PDB entry 5H6V | X-ray diffraction, 2.42 A resolution | chains A and B

[Chain A]
Molecule: Genome polyprotein
From: Zika virus
Reference sequence: H8XX12 (H8XX12_ZIKV); aligned to UniProt positions 1411-1461 over residues 45-95 (the alignment contains insertions or deletions, so no single offset holds)
Amino-acid sequence (52 residues; row label = number of the first residue in the row):
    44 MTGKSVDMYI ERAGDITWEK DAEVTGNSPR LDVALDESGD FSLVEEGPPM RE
Not modelled in the structure: 44-49, 88-95
Construct notes: initiating methionine (44)
Small-molecule neighbours: 7HS ((S)-2-acetamido-6-amino-N-((S)-5-guanidino-1-oxopentan-2-yl)hexanamide): S81, G82, D83

[Chain B]
Molecule: Genome polyprotein
From: Zika virus (strain Mr 766)
Reference sequence: H8XX12 (H8XX12_ZIKV); residues 1-177 here correspond to UniProt positions 1497-1673 (UniProt number = residue number + 1496)
Amino-acid sequence (178 residues; each row starts with the number of its first residue; numbering starts at 0):
     0 GSGALWDVPA PKEVKKGETT DGVYRVMTRK LLGSTQVGVG VMQEGVFHTM WHVTKGAALR
    60 SGEGRLDPYW GDVKQDLVSY CGPWKLDAAW DGLSEVQLLA VPPGERAKNI QTLPGIFKTK
   120 DGDIGAVALD YPAGTSGSPI LDKCGRVIGL YGNGVVIKNG SYVSAITQGK REEETPVE
Not modelled in the structure: 0-16, 172-177
Disulfide bonds: C143 forms a disulfide with the same residue of a neighbouring copy of this chain
Glycans and other covalent adducts: compound 7HS linked to S135
Construct notes: expression tag (0); engineered mutation K29 (Arg1525 in H8XX12)
Small-molecule neighbours: 7HS ((S)-2-acetamido-6-amino-N-((S)-5-guanidino-1-oxopentan-2-yl)hexanamide): H51, D75, D129, Y130, P131, A132, Y150, G151, N152, G153, V154, Y161

[Chain A / chain B interface]
Pairs across the interface - 96 pairs, chain A then chain B:
  D50(A) with T27(B); R59(B)
  M51(A) with M26(B); V36(B), hydrophobic; V52(B); T53(B); L58(B); R59(B), hydrogen bond (backbone-backbone)
  Y52(A) with R24(B); V25(B); M26(B), hydrogen bond (backbone-backbone); R28(B), hydrogen bond; S33(B); R59(B)
  I53(A) with Y23(B), hydrophobic; R24(B); M41(B), hydrophobic; R59(B), hydrogen bond (backbone-backbone); S60(B); L65(B), hydrophobic
  E54(A) with Y23(B); R24(B), hydrogen bond (backbone-backbone); M26(B)
  R55(A) with E17(B); T19(B), hydrogen bond (side chain-backbone); D20(B), hydrogen bond (side chain-backbone); G21(B); V22(B); Y23(B)
  A56(A) with V22(B), hydrogen bond (backbone-backbone); Y23(B); R24(B); V100(B), hydrophobic; A106(B)
  G57(A) with G21(B); V22(B), hydrogen bond (backbone-backbone)
  D58(A) with L98(B)
  I59(A) with V22(B), hydrophobic; L98(B), hydrophobic; P138(B), hydrophobic; L140(B), hydrophobic; G144(B); V146(B), hydrophobic
  T60(A) with N108(B), hydrogen bond (backbone-side chain); L140(B)
  W61(A) with E94(B); V95(B); Q96(B); N108(B); Q110(B); L140(B); D141(B); K142(B)
  E62(A) with Q96(B), hydrogen bond (backbone-side chain); N108(B)
  A65(A) with Q96(B); N108(B)
  E66(A) with I109(B); Q110(B), hydrogen bond (backbone-backbone)
  V67(A) with E94(B); Q110(B)
  T68(A) with Q110(B), hydrogen bond (backbone-backbone); T111(B), hydrogen bond (backbone-side chain); L128(B)
  G69(A) with A127(B)
  N70(A) with T111(B); L112(B); A127(B)
  S71(A) with L112(B), hydrogen bond (side chain-backbone); P113(B), hydrogen bond (side chain-backbone); G114(B)
  P72(A) with G114(B); I115(B), hydrogen bond (backbone-backbone); A127(B)
  R73(A) with I115(B)
  L74(A) with I115(B), hydrogen bond (backbone-backbone); F116(B); K117(B), hydrogen bond (backbone-backbone); I156(B), hydrophobic
  D75(A) with K117(B)
  V76(A) with F116(B), hydrophobic; K117(B), hydrogen bond (backbone-backbone); T118(B)
  L78(A) with K73(B)
  D79(A) with K73(B)
  S81(A) with V72(B)
  G82(A) with V72(B); K73(B); N152(B), hydrogen bond (backbone-side chain)
  F84(A) with F116(B), hydrophobic; N152(B); G153(B); V154(B), hydrophobic; A164(B), hydrophobic
  S85(A) with V154(B)
  L86(A) with V155(B)
Also at the interface, not in a pair above, chain A (33 interface residues in all): E80
Also at the interface, not in a pair above, chain B (58 interface residues in all): V40, F46, A57, I123, V162

[Summary]
33 residues of chain A face 58 of chain B across their interface; the contacts include 21 hydrogen bonds.
Polar contacts include Y52(A)-R28(B), R55(A)-T19(B) and R55(A)-D20(B). Chain A binds compound 7HS. Covalently
linked compound 7HS: at S135(B).
Chain A is Genome polyprotein (Zika virus) and chain B is Genome polyprotein (Zika virus (strain Mr 766)); the
structure, Structure of Zika virus protease in complex with a dipeptide inhibitor, was determined by X-ray
diffraction.
